5CZX - chains H and L of the 3 polymer chains in the assembly; structure by X-ray diffraction, 2.10 A resolution.

[Chain H]
Protein: 20358 Fab heavy chain
From: Homo sapiens
Notes: antibody fragment or engineered binder
Amino-acid sequence (226 residues; each row starts with the number of its first residue):
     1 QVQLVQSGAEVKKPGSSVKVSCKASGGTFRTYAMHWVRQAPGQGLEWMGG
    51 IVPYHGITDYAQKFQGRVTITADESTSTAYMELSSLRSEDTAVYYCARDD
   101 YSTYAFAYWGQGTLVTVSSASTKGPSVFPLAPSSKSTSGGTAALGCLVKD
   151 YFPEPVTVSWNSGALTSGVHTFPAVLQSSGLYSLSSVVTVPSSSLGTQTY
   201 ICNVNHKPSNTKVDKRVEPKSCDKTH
Unresolved in the structure: 134-138, 221-226
Disulfides: Cys22-Cys96, Cys146-Cys202

[Chain L]
Protein: 20358 Fab light chain
From: Homo sapiens
Notes: antibody fragment or engineered binder
Amino-acid sequence (214 residues; row label = number of the first residue in the row):
     1 DIQMTQSPSSLSASVGDRVTITCRASQSIASYLAWYQQKPGKAPKLLIYD
    51 ASNLQSGVPSRFSGSGSGTDFTLTISSLQPEDFATYYCQQAYKTPYTFGQ
   101 GTKVEIKRTVAAPSVFIFPPSDEQLKSGTASVVCLLNNFYPREAKVQWKV
   151 DNALQSGNSQESVTEQDSKDSTYSLSSTLTLSKADYEKHKVYACEVTHQG
   201 LSSPVTKSFNRGEC
Unresolved in the structure: 214
Disulfides: Cys23-Cys88, Cys134-Cys194

[Interface between chain H and chain L]
Pairs across the interface (61):
  His35(H) with Tyr96(L)
  Gln39(H) with Gln38(L), hydrogen bond; Tyr87(L), hydrogen bond
  Gln43(H) with Tyr87(L)
  Gly44(H) with Tyr87(L)
  Leu45(H) with Pro44(L), hydrophobic; Tyr87(L), hydrophobic; Phe98(L)
  Trp47(H) with Thr94(L); Pro95(L), hydrophobic; Tyr96(L)
  Asp59(H) with Thr94(L), hydrogen bond
  Tyr95(H) with Gln38(L), hydrogen bond; Lys42(L), hydrogen bond (side chain-backbone); Ala43(L), hydrophobic
  Thr103(H) with Tyr49(L); Asp50(L)
  Ala105(H) with Ala34(L), hydrophobic; Tyr36(L)
  Phe106(H) with Tyr36(L), hydrogen bond (backbone-side chain); Leu46(L); Gln89(L); Tyr96(L), hydrophobic; Phe98(L), hydrophobic
  Ala107(H) with Leu46(L), hydrophobic
  Trp109(H) with Tyr36(L); Pro44(L)
  Gly110(H) with Ala43(L)
  Val127(H) with Glu123(L)
  Phe128(H) with Ser121(L); Glu123(L); Gln124(L)
  Pro129(H) with Ser121(L); Glu123(L)
  Leu130(H) with Phe118(L), hydrophobic
  Ala131(H) with Phe118(L)
  Thr141(H) with Phe116(L)
  Ala143(H) with Phe116(L), hydrophobic; Phe118(L)
  Leu144(H) with Phe118(L), hydrophobic
  Leu147(H) with Ser131(L)
  Lys149(H) with Gln124(L)
  His170(H) with Asn137(L), hydrogen bond; Asn138(L), hydrogen bond; Ser174(L), hydrogen bond
  Phe172(H) with Leu135(L), hydrophobic; Ser162(L); Thr164(L); Ser174(L); Leu175(L); Ser176(L)
  Pro173(H) with Ser162(L), hydrogen bond (backbone-side chain); Val163(L)
  Val175(H) with Gln160(L); Glu161(L)
  Gln177(H) with Gln160(L), hydrogen bond
  Val187(H) with Leu135(L), hydrophobic
  Thr189(H) with Phe116(L); Asn137(L)
  Lys215(H) with Glu123(L), salt bridge
  Lys220(H) with Pro119(L)
Interface residues without a listed pair, chain H (44 interface residues in all): Val37, Glu46, Ala61, Asp100, Ser102, Tyr104, Ala142, Gly145, Thr171, Leu176, Ser185
Interface residues without a listed pair, chain L (37 interface residues in all): Gln55, Thr129, Val133, Asp167

[Overview]
44 residues of chain H and 37 residues of chain L are in contact; the contacts include 11 hydrogen bonds and 1
salt bridge. Polar contacts include Lys215(H)-Glu123(L), Gln39(H)-Gln38(L) and Gln39(H)-Tyr87(L).
Here chain H is 20358 Fab heavy chain and chain L is 20358 Fab light chain, both from Homo sapiens. Entry 5CZX
(Crystal structure of Notch3 NRR in complex with 20358 Fab) was determined by X-ray diffraction.
